6RDD - chains 1 and 7 of the 13 polymer chains in the assembly; structure by electron microscopy, 3.20 A resolution.

== Chain 1 ==
Name: ATP synthase associated protein ASA1
Organism: Polytomella sp. Pringsheim 198.80
UniProtKB: Q85JD5 (Q85JD5_9CHLO); residues 1-618 here = UniProt positions 1-618
Amino-acid sequence (618 residues; numbered 1 to 618; the number before each row is that of its first residue):
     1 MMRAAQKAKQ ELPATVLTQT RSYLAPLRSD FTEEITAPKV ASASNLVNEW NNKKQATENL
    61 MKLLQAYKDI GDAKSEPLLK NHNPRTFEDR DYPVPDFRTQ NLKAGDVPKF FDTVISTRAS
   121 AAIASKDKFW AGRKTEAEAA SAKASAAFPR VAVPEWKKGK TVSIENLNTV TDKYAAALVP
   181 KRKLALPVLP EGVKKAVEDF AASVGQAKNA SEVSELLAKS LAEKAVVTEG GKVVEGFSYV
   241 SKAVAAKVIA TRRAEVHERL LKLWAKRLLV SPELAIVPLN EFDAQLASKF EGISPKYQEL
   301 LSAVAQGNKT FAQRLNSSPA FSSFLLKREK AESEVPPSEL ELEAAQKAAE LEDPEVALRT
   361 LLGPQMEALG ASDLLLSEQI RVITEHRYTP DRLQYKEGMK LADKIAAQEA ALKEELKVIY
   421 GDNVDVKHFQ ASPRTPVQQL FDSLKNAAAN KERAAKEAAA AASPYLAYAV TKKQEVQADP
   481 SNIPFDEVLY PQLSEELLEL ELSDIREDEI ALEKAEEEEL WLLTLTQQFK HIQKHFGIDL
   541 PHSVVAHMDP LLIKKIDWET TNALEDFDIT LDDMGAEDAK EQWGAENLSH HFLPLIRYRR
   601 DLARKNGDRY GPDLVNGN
Not modelled in the structure: 1-22, 618

== Chain 7 ==
Name: Mitochondrial ATP synthase associated protein ASA7
Organism: Polytomella sp. Pringsheim 198.80
UniProtKB: D8V7I2 (D8V7I2_9CHLO); numbering as in UniProt (aligned over 1-190)
Amino-acid sequence (190 residues; numbered 1 to 190; the number before each row is that of its first residue):
     1 MSSVRAGVEA GRRDLTTFTF SGLQDAPVAA LSGSIKLNVA AKAGKAEVTV AAGAAKAATQ
    61 VSAAALRKLS GSKISLAEVA RISVLHSSIQ NYLLSLSNER YQLLSQWPDF TTMYGKDFYY
   121 RAHPEDLKKF YDAADEYYKL YETVTEFDSL SALASQVVPN YAARRRSTVH PAIGSTVADG
   181 AFTNFLLSKQ
Not modelled in the structure: 1-14

== Chain 1 / chain 7 interface ==
Residue-residue contacts (117):
  Y23(1) with R81(7); I82(7), hydrophobic; H86(7); S151(7); A152(7); S155(7), hydrogen bond (backbone-side chain)
  L24(1) with S155(7)
  A25(1) with S155(7); P159(7), hydrophobic
  P26(1) with P159(7)
  R28(1) with P159(7); N160(7), hydrogen bond; A163(7); R166(7), hydrogen bond (backbone-side chain)
  D30(1) with A163(7); R166(7), salt bridge
  F31(1) with R166(7)
  T32(1) with A163(7), hydrogen bond (side chain-backbone); R164(7); R166(7), hydrogen bond (backbone-backbone); S167(7), hydrogen bond (backbone-side chain); T168(7), hydrogen bond (backbone-backbone)
  E33(1) with T168(7)
  I35(1) with V169(7), hydrophobic; I173(7), hydrophobic; G174(7); S175(7)
  T36(1) with R164(7)
  P38(1) with R164(7)
  L46(1) with R100(7)
  V47(1) with L103(7), hydrophobic
  W50(1) with R100(7); L103(7), hydrophobic; L104(7), hydrophobic; W107(7); L140(7), hydrophobic
  K53(1) with W107(7); E136(7), salt bridge; L140(7)
  K54(1) with Q106(7); W107(7)
  T57(1) with W107(7); A133(7)
  E58(1) with P108(7)
  L60(1) with D126(7); K129(7)
  M61(1) with P108(7); D109(7); F110(7), hydrophobic; M113(7); F130(7), hydrophobic
  L63(1) with D126(7)
  L64(1) with M113(7), hydrophobic; F118(7); A122(7), hydrophobic; D126(7); F130(7), hydrophobic
  Q65(1) with M113(7); F118(7)
  Y67(1) with R121(7); A122(7), hydrophobic; H123(7); D126(7), hydrogen bond
  K68(1) with D117(7), salt bridge; F118(7); R121(7)
  G71(1) with R121(7)
  D72(1) with R121(7), salt bridge
  E76(1) with R121(7), hydrogen bond (backbone-side chain)
  P77(1) with R121(7)
  L78(1) with Y120(7); R121(7)
  L79(1) with Y120(7), hydrophobic
  H82(1) with Y120(7), hydrogen bond (side chain-backbone); A122(7)
  W130(1) with R121(7); A122(7); H123(7), hydrogen bond (backbone-side chain)
  K134(1) with H123(7); D126(7), salt bridge; K129(7)
  F148(1) with P108(7), hydrophobic; M113(7), hydrophobic
  P149(1) with P108(7); D109(7), hydrogen bond (backbone-backbone)
  R150(1) with S105(7); Q106(7), hydrogen bond (side chain-backbone); W107(7); P108(7); D109(7)
  V151(1) with S105(7); W107(7), hydrogen bond (backbone-backbone); P108(7); D109(7); Y137(7)
  V153(1) with Y101(7); S105(7); Y137(7); Y141(7), hydrophobic
  P154(1) with Y101(7), hydrogen bond (backbone-side chain); Y141(7)
  W156(1) with L94(7); S97(7); N98(7); Y101(7), hydrophobic; Q102(7), hydrogen bond (backbone-side chain); F147(7), hydrophobic
  K157(1) with N98(7)
  K158(1) with S95(7); N98(7); E99(7), salt bridge
  D486(1) with K116(7), salt bridge
  Y490(1) with G115(7); K116(7), hydrogen bond (side chain-backbone); D117(7)
  L493(1) with K116(7); Y120(7), hydrophobic
Also at the interface, not in a pair above, chain 1 (50 interface residues in all): S29, N51, A131
Also at the interface, not in a pair above, chain 7 (56 interface residues in all): T112, Y119, P124, L127, A178

== Overview ==
50 residues of chain 1 face 56 of chain 7 across their interface, with 17 hydrogen bonds and 7 salt bridges.
Among the polar pairs are D30(1)-R166(7), K53(1)-E136(7) and K68(1)-D117(7).
Here chain 1 is ATP synthase associated protein ASA1 and chain 7 is Mitochondrial ATP synthase associated
protein ASA7, both from Polytomella sp. Pringsheim 198.80. Entry 6RDD (Cryo-EM structure of Polytomella F-ATP
synthase, Primary rotary state 2, monomer-masked refinement) was determined by electron microscopy, deposited
together with 6RD4, 6RD5, 6RD6, 6RD7, 6RD8, 6RD9 and 46 further entries.
